Entry 8P13 (electron microscopy, 5.20 A resolution (low resolution: residue-level contacts below are approximate; hydrogen-bond / salt-bridge calls are withheld)); this record covers chains A and S of the 7 polymer chains in the assembly.

# Chain A
Protein: Guanine nucleotide-binding protein G(i) subunit alpha-1
Source organism: Homo sapiens
Reference sequence: P63096 (GNAI1_HUMAN); residues 1-354 here = UniProt positions 1-354
Sequence (376 residues; row label = number of the first residue in the row; numbers below 1 keep their minus sign (Met-21 is residue -21)):
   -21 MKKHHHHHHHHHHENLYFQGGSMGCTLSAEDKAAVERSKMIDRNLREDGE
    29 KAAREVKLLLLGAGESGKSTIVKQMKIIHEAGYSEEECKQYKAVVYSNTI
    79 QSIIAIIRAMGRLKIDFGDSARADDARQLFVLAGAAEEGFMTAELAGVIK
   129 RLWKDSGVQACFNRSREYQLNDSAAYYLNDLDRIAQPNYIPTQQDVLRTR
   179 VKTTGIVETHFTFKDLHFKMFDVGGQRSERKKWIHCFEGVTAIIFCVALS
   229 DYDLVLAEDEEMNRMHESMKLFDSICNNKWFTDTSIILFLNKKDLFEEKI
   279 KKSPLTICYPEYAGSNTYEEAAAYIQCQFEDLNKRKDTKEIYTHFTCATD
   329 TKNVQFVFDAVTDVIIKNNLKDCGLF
Unresolved in the structure: -21 to 3, 230-241, 288-293
Sequence notes: initiating methionine (-21); expression tag (-20 to 0)
Swiss-Prot annotation at these positions:
  - region: Lys35 to Thr48 (G1 motif), Asp173 to Thr181 (G2 motif), Phe196 to Arg205 (G3 motif), Ile265 to Asp272 (G4 motif), Thr324 to Thr329 (G5 motif)
  - binding site (GTP): Glu43 to Thr48, Ser151, Leu175 to Thr181, Asp200 to Gln204, Asn269 to Asp272, Ala326
  - binding site (Mg(2+)): Ser47, Thr181
  - modified residue: Arg178 (ADP-ribosylarginine), Gln204 (Deamidated glutamine), Cys351 (ADP-ribosylcysteine)
  - lipidation: Gly2 (N-myristoyl glycine), Cys3 (S-palmitoyl cysteine)
  - natural variant: Gly40 (G40C: In NEDHISB; G40R: In NEDHISB), Gly45 (G45D: In NEDHISB), Thr48 (T48I: In NEDHISB; T48K: In NEDHISB), Gln52 (Q52P: In NEDHISB), Ser75 (deletion: In NEDHISB; uncertain significance), Gln172 (deletion: In NEDHISB), Asp173 (D173V: In NEDHISB), Glu186 to Phe189 (deletion: In NEDHISB; uncertain significance), Cys224 (C224Y: In NEDHISB), Lys270 (K270N: In NEDHISB; K270R: In NEDHISB), Asp272 (D272G: In NEDHISB), Ala326 (A326P: In NEDHISB), 1 further natural variant entry in UniProt
  - mutagenesis: Gly42 (G42R: Abolishes switch to an activated conformation and dissociation from beta and gamma subunits upon GTP binding. Abolishes interaction with RGS family members), Glu116 (E116L: Enhances interaction (inactive GDP-bound) with RGS14), Gln147 (Q147L: Enhances interaction (inactive GDP-bound) with RGS14), Glu245 (E245L: Enhances interaction (inactive GDP-bound) with RGS14)

# Chain S
Protein: single-chain Fv 16
Source organism: Mus musculus
Sequence (259 residues; row label = number of the first residue in the row):
     1 DVQLVESGGGLVQPGGSRKLSCSASGFAFSSFGMHWVRQAPEKGLEWVAY
    51 ISSGSGTIYYADTVKGRFTISRDDPKNTLFLQMTSLRSEDTAMYYCVRSI
   101 YYYGSSPFDFWGQGTTLTVSSGGGGSGGGGSGGGGSDIVMTQATSSVPVT
   151 PGESVSISCRSSKSLLHSNGNTYLYWFLQRPGQSPQLLIYRMSNLASGVP
   201 DRFSGSGSGTAFTLTISRLEAEDVGVYYCMQHLEYPLTFGAGTKLELKAA
   251 AHHHHHHHH
Unresolved in the structure: 123-134, 249-259
Disulfide bonds: Cys22-Cys96, Cys159-Cys229

# Interface between chain A and chain S
Pairs across the interface (15; chain A residue first):
  Leu5(A) with His167(S); Ser168(S); Asn169(S)
  Ala7(A) with Leu233(S)
  Glu8(A) with Tyr173(S); His232(S)
  Lys10(A) with Tyr59(S)
  Ala11(A) with Tyr101(S)
  Ala12(A) with Tyr101(S)
  Glu14(A) with Ser53(S); Gly56(S)
  Arg15(A) with Ser31(S); Ile100(S)
  Met18(A) with Ser53(S); Gly54(S)
Interface residues without a listed pair, chain A (10 interface residues in all): Asp9
Interface residues without a listed pair, chain S (18 interface residues in all): Phe32, Tyr50, Ser52, Thr57, Tyr102

# Overview
The interface between chain A and chain S involves 10 residues on one side and 18 on the other. UniProt lists
24 GTP-binding residues, Mg2+-binding residues Ser47(A) and Thr181(A) and 4 mutagenesis sites on chain A.
Chain A is Guanine nucleotide-binding protein G(i) subunit alpha-1 (Homo sapiens) and chain S is single-chain
Fv 16 (Mus musculus); the structure, Cryo-EM structure of Rhodopsin-Gi bound with antibody fragments scFv16
and Fab79, conformation 1, was determined by electron microscopy (same publication as 8P12 and 8P15).
